PDB entry 7WK4 | electron microscopy, 3.69 A resolution | chains B and C of the 4 polymer chains in the assembly

[Chain B (and C)]
Name: Spike glycoprotein
Organism: Severe acute respiratory syndrome coronavirus 2
Notes: chain C of this document is another copy of the same molecule, construct and numbering; everything in this record applies to it too
UniProtKB: P0DTC2 (SPIKE_SARS2); aligned to UniProt positions 1-1205 over residues 1-1205
Sequence (1258 residues; row label = number of the first residue in the row; note: 5 numbers in that range are skipped by the numbering (no residue carries them; nothing is unmodelled there); a row labelled like 214A-214B holds insertion residues (214A, then the next letters in order)):
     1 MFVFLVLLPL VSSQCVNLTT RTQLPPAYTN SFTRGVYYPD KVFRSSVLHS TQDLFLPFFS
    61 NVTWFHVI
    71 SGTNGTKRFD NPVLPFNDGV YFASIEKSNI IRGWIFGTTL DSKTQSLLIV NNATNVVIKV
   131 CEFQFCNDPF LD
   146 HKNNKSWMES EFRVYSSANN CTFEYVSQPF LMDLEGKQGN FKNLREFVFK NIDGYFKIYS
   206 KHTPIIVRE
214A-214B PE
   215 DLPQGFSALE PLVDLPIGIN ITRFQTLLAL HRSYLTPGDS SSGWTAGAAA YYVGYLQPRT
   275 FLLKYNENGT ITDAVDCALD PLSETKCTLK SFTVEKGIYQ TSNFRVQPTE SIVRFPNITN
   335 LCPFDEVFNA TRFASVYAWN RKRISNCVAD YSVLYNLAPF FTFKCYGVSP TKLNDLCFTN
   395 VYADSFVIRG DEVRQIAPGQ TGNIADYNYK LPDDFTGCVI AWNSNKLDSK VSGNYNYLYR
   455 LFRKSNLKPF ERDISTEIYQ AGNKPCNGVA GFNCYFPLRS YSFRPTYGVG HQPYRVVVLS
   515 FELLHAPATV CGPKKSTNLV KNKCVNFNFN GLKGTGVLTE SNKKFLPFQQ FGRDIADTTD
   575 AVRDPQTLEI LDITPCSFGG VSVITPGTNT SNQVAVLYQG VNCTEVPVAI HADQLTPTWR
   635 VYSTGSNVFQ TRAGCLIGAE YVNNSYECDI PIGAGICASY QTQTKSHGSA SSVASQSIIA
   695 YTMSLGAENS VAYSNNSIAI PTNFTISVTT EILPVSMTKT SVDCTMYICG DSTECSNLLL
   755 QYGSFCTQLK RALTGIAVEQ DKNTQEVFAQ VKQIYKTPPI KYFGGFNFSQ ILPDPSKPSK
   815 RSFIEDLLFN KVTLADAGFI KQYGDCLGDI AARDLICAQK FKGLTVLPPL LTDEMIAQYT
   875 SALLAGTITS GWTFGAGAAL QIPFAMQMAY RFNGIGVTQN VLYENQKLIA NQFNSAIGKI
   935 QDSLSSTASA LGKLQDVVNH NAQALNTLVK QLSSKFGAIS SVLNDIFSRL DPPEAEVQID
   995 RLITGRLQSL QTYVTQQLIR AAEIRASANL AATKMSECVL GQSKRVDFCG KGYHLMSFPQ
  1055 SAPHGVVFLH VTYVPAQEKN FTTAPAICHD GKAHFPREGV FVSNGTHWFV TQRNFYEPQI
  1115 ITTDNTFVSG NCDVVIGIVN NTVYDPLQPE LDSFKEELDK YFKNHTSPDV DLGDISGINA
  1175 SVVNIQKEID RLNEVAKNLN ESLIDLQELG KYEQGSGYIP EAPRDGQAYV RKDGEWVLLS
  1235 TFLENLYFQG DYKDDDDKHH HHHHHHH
Disordered / not traced: 1-13, 71-76, 146-152, 211-214, 214A-214B, 247-253, 622-640, 677-688, 828-853, 1148-1261 (chain C: 1-13, 71-76, 146-152, 211-214, 214A-214B, 247-253, 621-630, 677-688, 828-853, 1148-1261)
Sequence notes: variant Val-67 (Ala in P0DTC2), Ile-95 (Thr in P0DTC2), Asp-142 (Gly in P0DTC2), Ile-211 (Leu212 in P0DTC2), Asp-339 (Gly in P0DTC2), Leu-371 (Ser in P0DTC2), Pro-373 (Ser in P0DTC2), Phe-375 (Ser in P0DTC2), Asn-417 (Lys in P0DTC2), Lys-440 (Asn in P0DTC2), Ser-446 (Gly in P0DTC2), Asn-477 (Ser in P0DTC2), Lys-478 (Thr in P0DTC2), Ala-484 (Glu in P0DTC2), Arg-493 (Gln in P0DTC2), Ser-496 (Gly in P0DTC2), Arg-498 (Gln in P0DTC2), Tyr-501 (Asn in P0DTC2), His-505 (Tyr in P0DTC2), Lys-547 (Thr in P0DTC2), Gly-614 (Asp in P0DTC2), Tyr-655 (His in P0DTC2), Lys-679 (Asn in P0DTC2), His-681 (Pro in P0DTC2), Lys-764 (Asn in P0DTC2), Tyr-796 (Asp in P0DTC2), Lys-856 (Asn in P0DTC2), His-954 (Gln in P0DTC2), Lys-969 (Asn in P0DTC2), Phe-981 (Leu in P0DTC2); insertion (214, 214A-214B); engineered mutation Gly-682 (Arg in P0DTC2), Ser-683 (Arg in P0DTC2), Ser-685 (Arg in P0DTC2), Pro-986 (Lys in P0DTC2), Pro-987 (Val in P0DTC2); expression tag (1206-1261)
Disulfide bonds: Cys-131/Cys-166, Cys-291/Cys-301, Cys-336/Cys-361, Cys-379/Cys-432, Cys-391/Cys-525, Cys-480/Cys-488, Cys-538/Cys-590, Cys-617/Cys-649, Cys-662/Cys-671, Cys-738/Cys-760, Cys-743/Cys-749, Cys-1032/Cys-1043, Cys-1082/Cys-1126
Swiss-Prot annotation at these positions:
  - region: Asn-280 to Cys-301 (Putative superantigen), Arg-403 to Asp-405 (Integrin-binding motif), Asn-448 to Phe-456 (Immunodominant HLA epitope recognized by the CD8+), Ser-816 to Tyr-837 (Fusion peptide 1), Lys-835 to Phe-855 (Fusion peptide 2), Asp-1163 to Glu-1202 (Heptad repeat 2)
  - site: Arg-815, Ser-816 (Cleavage)
  - glycosylation: Asn-17 (N-linked (GlcNAc...) (complex) asparagine), Asn-61 (N-linked (GlcNAc...) (hybrid) asparagine), Asn-74 (N-linked (GlcNAc...) (complex) asparagine), Asn-122 (N-linked (GlcNAc...) (hybrid) asparagine), Asn-149 (N-linked (GlcNAc...) (complex) asparagine), Asn-165 (N-linked (GlcNAc...) (complex) asparagine), Asn-234 (N-linked (GlcNAc...) (high mannose) asparagine), Asn-282 (N-linked (GlcNAc...) (complex) asparagine), Thr-323 (O-linked (GalNAc) threonine), Ser-325 (O-linked (HexNAc...) serine), Asn-331 (N-linked (GlcNAc...) (complex) asparagine), Asn-343 (N-linked (GlcNAc...) (complex) asparagine), Asn-603 (N-linked (GlcNAc...) (hybrid) asparagine), Asn-616 (N-linked (GlcNAc...) (complex) asparagine), Asn-657 (N-linked (GlcNAc...) (complex) asparagine), Thr-676 (O-linked (GlcNAc...) threonine), Thr-678 (O-linked (GlcNAc...) threonine), Asn-709 (N-linked (GlcNAc...) (high mannose) asparagine), Asn-717 (N-linked (GlcNAc...) (hybrid) asparagine), Asn-801 (N-linked (GlcNAc...) (hybrid) asparagine) and 6 more in UniProt

[Chain B / chain C interface]
Residue-residue contacts - 115 pairs, chain B then chain C:
  Lys-41(B) / Leu-560(C)
  Lys-41(B) / Phe-562(C)
  Lys-41(B) / Gln-563(C)
  Lys-41(B) / Phe-565(C)
  Val-42(B) / Gln-563(C)
  Val-42(B) / Phe-565(C)
  Phe-43(B) / Lys-557(C)
  Phe-43(B) / Lys-558(C)
  Phe-43(B) / Phe-559(C)  hydrophobic
  Phe-43(B) / Gln-563(C)
  Phe-43(B) / Gly-566(C)
  Phe-43(B) / Arg-567(C)
  Arg-44(B) / Arg-567(C)
  Val-47(B) / Ile-569(C)  hydrophobic
  Tyr-200(B) / Asn-394(C)  hydrogen bond
  Tyr-200(B) / Glu-516(C)  hydrogen bond
  Tyr-200(B) / His-519(C)
  Leu-226(B) / Phe-562(C)
  Asp-228(B) / His-519(C)  salt bridge
  Pro-230(B) / Arg-357(C)  hydrogen bond (backbone-side chain)
  Asn-282(B) / Lys-558(C)  hydrogen bond (backbone-side chain)
  Thr-284(B) / Lys-558(C)
  Phe-377(B) / Phe-486(C)  hydrophobic
  Thr-739(B) / Asn-317(C)  hydrogen bond
  Thr-739(B) / Arg-319(C)
  Asp-745(B) / Thr-549(C)
  Gln-755(B) / Lys-969(C)
  Gln-755(B) / Phe-970(C)  hydrogen bond (backbone-backbone)
  Gln-755(B) / Gly-971(C)  hydrogen bond (backbone-backbone)
  Gly-757(B) / Ser-968(C)
  Ser-758(B) / Gln-965(C)  hydrogen bond
  Phe-759(B) / Gln-965(C)
  Phe-759(B) / Phe-970(C)  hydrophobic
  Phe-759(B) / Ser-1003(C)
  Arg-765(B) / Gln-957(C)  hydrogen bond
  Glu-773(B) / Glu-1017(C)
  Gln-784(B) / Asp-1041(C)
  Lys-786(B) / Leu-699(C)
  Lys-786(B) / Gly-700(C)
  Gln-787(B) / Ala-701(C)  hydrogen bond (side chain-backbone)
  Gln-787(B) / Asn-703(C)
  Ile-788(B) / Leu-699(C)
  Ile-788(B) / Ala-701(C)
  Ile-788(B) / Glu-702(C)
  Ile-788(B) / Asn-703(C)  hydrogen bond (backbone-backbone)
  Tyr-789(B) / Asn-703(C)
  Lys-790(B) / Tyr-707(C)
  Pro-792(B) / Tyr-707(C)
  Lys-854(B) / Phe-592(C)
  Phe-855(B) / Pro-589(C)  hydrophobic
  Phe-855(B) / Phe-592(C)  hydrophobic
  Lys-856(B) / Asp-568(C)  salt bridge
  Lys-856(B) / Ala-570(C)
  Lys-856(B) / Thr-572(C)
  Gly-857(B) / Phe-592(C)
  Leu-858(B) / Phe-592(C)
  Leu-861(B) / Gln-613(C)
  Pro-862(B) / Ala-647(C)  hydrophobic
  Pro-863(B) / Ala-668(C)  hydrogen bond (backbone-backbone)
  Leu-864(B) / Pro-665(C)  hydrophobic
  Leu-864(B) / Gly-669(C)  hydrogen bond (backbone-backbone)
  Leu-864(B) / Met-697(C)  hydrophobic
  Thr-866(B) / Ala-668(C)
  Thr-866(B) / Gly-669(C)
  Met-869(B) / Gly-669(C)
  Met-869(B) / Leu-699(C)  hydrophobic
  Gln-872(B) / Leu-699(C)
  Tyr-873(B) / Leu-699(C)
  Thr-883(B) / Tyr-707(C)  hydrogen bond
  Trp-886(B) / Tyr-1047(C)
  Trp-886(B) / Arg-1107(C)
  Ala-890(B) / Gly-1046(C)
  Ala-890(B) / Val-1068(C)
  Leu-894(B) / Ala-713(C)
  Leu-894(B) / Pro-715(C)
  Leu-894(B) / Arg-1107(C)
  Gln-895(B) / Ala-706(C)
  Gln-895(B) / Tyr-707(C)
  Gln-895(B) / Ser-711(C)  hydrogen bond
  Gln-895(B) / Ile-712(C)  hydrogen bond (side chain-backbone)
  Gln-895(B) / Ala-713(C)  hydrogen bond (backbone-backbone)
  Pro-897(B) / Ser-708(C)
  Pro-897(B) / Ser-711(C)
  Met-900(B) / Pro-1079(C)  hydrophobic
  Tyr-904(B) / Val-1094(C)
  Tyr-904(B) / Arg-1107(C)
  Asn-914(B) / Ser-1123(C)
  Tyr-917(B) / Pro-1079(C)  hydrophobic
  Tyr-917(B) / Phe-1089(C)  hydrophobic
  Tyr-917(B) / Val-1128(C)
  Tyr-917(B) / Val-1129(C)  hydrophobic
  Glu-918(B) / Gly-1124(C)
  Glu-918(B) / Val-1128(C)
  Gln-920(B) / Ile-1130(C)
  Val-963(B) / Ala-570(C)
  Ser-967(B) / Asp-571(C)
  Asn-978(B) / Lys-547(C)  hydrogen bond (side chain-backbone)
  Ser-982(B) / Lys-386(C)
  Ser-982(B) / Leu-390(C)
  Arg-983(B) / Gly-381(C)
  Arg-983(B) / Val-382(C)
  Arg-983(B) / Ser-383(C)  hydrogen bond (backbone-backbone)
  Arg-983(B) / Leu-390(C)
  Leu-984(B) / Gly-381(C)
  Leu-984(B) / Ser-383(C)
  Asp-985(B) / Ser-383(C)  hydrogen bond (backbone-side chain)
  Thr-998(B) / Gln-1002(C)
  Gln-1005(B) / Thr-1006(C)
  Thr-1009(B) / Thr-1009(C)
  Leu-1012(B) / Gln-1010(C)
  Leu-1012(B) / Ile-1013(C)  hydrophobic
  Thr-1027(B) / Arg-1039(C)
  Ser-1030(B) / Val-1040(C)
  Ser-1030(B) / Asp-1041(C)
  Leu-1034(B) / Val-1040(C)
Other interface residues (no listed pair), chain B (89 interface residues in all): Pro-225, Gly-283, Met-740, Tyr-756, Gln-762, Lys-764, Ala-766, Tyr-796, Thr-859, Ala-893, Ile-896, Gln-913, Lys-964, Leu-966, Val-976, Phe-981, Glu-988, Asp-994, Ala-1016, Asn-1023, Glu-1031, Gly-1035, Leu-1141
Other interface residues (no listed pair), chain C (100 interface residues in all): Gln-314, Tyr-380, Asp-389, Tyr-396, Thr-430, Gly-545, Gly-548, Ser-591, Gly-667, Ser-698, Val-705, Asn-709, Thr-961, Arg-995, Gly-999, Leu-1024, Pro-1069, Glu-1072, Asn-1074, Thr-1077, Ala-1078, Pro-1090, Gly-1093, Leu-1141

[In short]
89 residues of chain B and 100 residues of chain C are in contact; the contacts include 20 hydrogen bonds and
2 salt bridges. Polar contacts include Asp-228(B)/His-519(C), Lys-856(B)/Asp-568(C) and Tyr-200(B)/Asn-394(C).
Chain B and chain C are both Spike glycoprotein (Severe acute respiratory syndrome coronavirus 2); the
structure, Cryo-EM structure of SARS-CoV-2 Omicron spike protein with ACE2, C1 state, was determined by
electron microscopy, deposited together with 7WK6, 7WK8, 7WK9, 7WKA, 7WVP and 7WVQ.
